4PDI - chains A and C of the 3 polymer chains in the assembly; structure by X-ray diffraction, 2.10 A resolution.

[Chain A]
Name: Formamidopyrimidine-DNA glycosylase
Source organism: Lactococcus lactis subsp. cremoris
Notes: EC 3.2.2.23
UniProtKB: P42371 (FPG_LACLC); aligned to UniProt positions 2-272 over residues 1-271 (the alignment contains insertions or deletions, so no single offset holds)
Amino-acid sequence (271 residues; row label = number of the first residue in the row):
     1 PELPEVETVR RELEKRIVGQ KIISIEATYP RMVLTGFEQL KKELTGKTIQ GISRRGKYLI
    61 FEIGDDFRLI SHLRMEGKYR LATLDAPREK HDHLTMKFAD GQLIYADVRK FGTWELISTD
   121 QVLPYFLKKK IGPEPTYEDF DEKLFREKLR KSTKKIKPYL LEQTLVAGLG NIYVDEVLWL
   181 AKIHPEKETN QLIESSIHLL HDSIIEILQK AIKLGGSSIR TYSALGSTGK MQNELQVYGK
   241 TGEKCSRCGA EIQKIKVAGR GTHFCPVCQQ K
Disordered / not traced: 221-223
UniProt features mapped onto this chain:
  - region: Lys57 to Met75 (DNA-binding)
  - active site: Pro1 (Schiff-base intermediate with DNA), Glu2 (Proton donor), Lys57 (Proton donor)
  - binding site (DNA): His91, Arg109
Disulfides: Cys245-Cys265
Glycans and other covalent adducts: 2-sulfanyl-1,9-dihydro-6H-purin-6-one (2ON) linked to Cys268
Ligand contacts: 2-sulfanyl-1,9-dihydro-6H-purin-6-one (2ON): Trp179, Leu180, Lys182, Arg247, Val267
From the paper describing this entry:
  - binding site for 2-sulfanyl-1,9-dihydro-6H-purin-6-one: Trp179, Cys268
  - conformationally variable residues (loop rearrangement, side-chain flip): Ser246 to Ala250
  - binding site for the 14-nt DNA strand: Arg260

[Chain C]
Molecule: 14-nt DNA strand
Sequence (14 nucleotides; numbered 15 to 28; the number before each row is that of its first residue):
    15 GCGAGAAACA AAGA

[Chain A / chain C interface]
Residue-residue contacts (12; chain A residue first):
  Lys90(A) with DA25(C), salt bridge to the phosphate
  His91(A) with DA24(C), phosphate contact; DA25(C), salt bridge to the phosphate
  Val108(A) with DA24(C), sugar contact
  Arg109(A) with DC23(C), hydrogen bond to the base; DA24(C), base contact
  Lys110(A) with DC23(C), phosphate contact; DA24(C), salt bridge to the phosphate
  Phe111(A) with DA22(C), stacking on the base; DC23(C), base contact
  Lys154(A) with DC16(C), phosphate contact; DG17(C), phosphate contact
Also at the interface, not in a pair above, chain A (9 interface residues in all): Arg74, Ala258
Also at the interface, not in a pair above, chain C (7 interface residues in all): DA18

[Summary]
9 residues of chain A face 7 of chain C across their interface, with 1 hydrogen bond, 3 salt bridges and 1
aromatic stacking contact. Polar pairs include Arg109(A)-DC23(C), Lys90(A)-DA25(C) and His91(A)-DA25(C). From
the paper: a binding site for 2-sulfanyl-1,9-dihydro-6H-purin-6-one at Trp179(A) and Cys268(A); a binding site
for the 14-nt DNA strand at Arg260(A).
Chain A is Formamidopyrimidine-DNA glycosylase (Lactococcus lactis subsp. cremoris) and chain C is a 14-nt DNA
strand; the structure, Crystal structure of a complex between an inhibited LlFpg and a N7-Benzyl-Fapy-dG
containing DNA, was determined by X-ray diffraction together with 4PCZ, 4PD2 and 4PDG from the same study.
